PDB entry 8WLP | electron microscopy, 3.80 A resolution | chains r and w of the 53 polymer chains in the assembly

# Chain r (and w)
Molecule: Flagellar basal-body rod protein FlgG
From: Salmonella enterica subsp. enterica serovar Typhimurium str. LT2
Notes: chain w of this document is another copy of the same molecule, construct and numbering; everything in this record applies to it too
UniProt: P0A1J3 (FLGG_SALTY); numbering as in UniProt (aligned over 1-260)
Amino-acid sequence (260 residues; each row starts with the number of its first residue):
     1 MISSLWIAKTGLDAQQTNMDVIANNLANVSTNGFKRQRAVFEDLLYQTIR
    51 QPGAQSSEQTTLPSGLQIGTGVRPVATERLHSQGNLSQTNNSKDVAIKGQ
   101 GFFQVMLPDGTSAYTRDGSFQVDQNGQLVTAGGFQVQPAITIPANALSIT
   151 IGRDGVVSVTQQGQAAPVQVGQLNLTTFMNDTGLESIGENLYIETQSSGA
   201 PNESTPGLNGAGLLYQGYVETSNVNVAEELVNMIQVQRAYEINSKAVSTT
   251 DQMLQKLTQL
Not modelled in the structure: 1-2, 56-59 (chain w: 1-2, 50-64)

# Interface between chain r and chain w
Pairs across the interface (68; chain r residue first):
  Gln16(r) - Ser4(w)
  Gln16(r) - Met253(w)
  Thr17(r) - Ile68(w)
  Met19(r) - Ser4(w)
  Met19(r) - Thr249(w)
  Met19(r) - Thr250(w)
  Asp20(r) - Ser4(w)
  Asp20(r) - Ile7(w)
  Ala23(r) - Ser4(w)
  Ala23(r) - Ile7(w)
  Asn24(r) - Ile7(w)
  Asn24(r) - Tyr46(w)  hydrogen bond
  Asn24(r) - Gly69(w)
  Leu26(r) - Ile242(w)  hydrophobic
  Leu26(r) - Asn243(w)
  Ala27(r) - Ile7(w)
  Ala27(r) - Val72(w)
  Asn28(r) - Asp43(w)
  Asn28(r) - Gly71(w)
  Asn28(r) - Val72(w)
  Val29(r) - Gln235(w)
  Ser30(r) - Phe41(w)
  Thr31(r) - Phe41(w)
  Asn32(r) - Arg38(w)
  Phe34(r) - Tyr46(w)
  Gln37(r) - Gln67(w)
  Pro74(r) - Leu66(w)
  Thr77(r) - Gln67(w)
  Gln88(r) - Glu228(w)
  Asn90(r) - Leu80(w)
  Asn91(r) - Glu78(w)
  Asn91(r) - Leu80(w)
  Asp94(r) - Arg38(w)  salt bridge
  Ser119(r) - Arg38(w)
  Ser119(r) - Glu78(w)
  Gln121(r) - Glu78(w)
  Val122(r) - Asn180(w)  hydrogen bond (backbone-side chain)
  Asp123(r) - Met179(w)
  Asp123(r) - Asn180(w)
  Gln124(r) - Met179(w)
  Gln124(r) - Gln196(w)
  Gln124(r) - Ser197(w)
  Asn125(r) - Met179(w)
  Gly126(r) - Met179(w)  hydrogen bond (backbone-side chain)
  Ala131(r) - Val75(w)
  Asn145(r) - Asn209(w)
  Asn145(r) - Gly210(w)
  Ala146(r) - Gln100(w)
  Leu147(r) - Gln100(w)  hydrogen bond (backbone-side chain)
  Gln162(r) - Gly207(w)
  Glu185(r) - Gln67(w)
  Ile187(r) - Leu45(w)
  Gly188(r) - Asp43(w)
  Gly188(r) - Leu44(w)
  Gly188(r) - Tyr46(w)
  Glu189(r) - Glu42(w)
  Glu189(r) - Asp43(w)
  Asn190(r) - Phe41(w)
  Asn190(r) - Glu42(w)
  Asn190(r) - Asp43(w)
  Val226(r) - Ile242(w)  hydrophobic
  Leu230(r) - Ile242(w)  hydrophobic
  Met233(r) - Ala246(w)  hydrophobic
  Gln237(r) - Thr249(w)
  Gln237(r) - Gln252(w)  hydrogen bond
  Tyr240(r) - Met253(w)
  Tyr240(r) - Leu257(w)
  Val247(r) - Leu260(w)  hydrophobic
Also at the interface, not in a pair above, chain r (54 interface residues in all): Val21, Val75, Ala76, Thr89, Phe120, Ile142, Ser186, Val236, Glu241, Ser244
Also at the interface, not in a pair above, chain w (46 interface residues in all): Ser3, Gly11, Gln15, Val40, Arg73, Thr182, Ala239, Lys245, Lys256

# Summary
Chain r and chain w form an interface of 54 and 46 residues respectively, with 5 hydrogen bonds and 1 salt
bridge. Polar contacts include Asp94(r)-Arg38(w), Asn24(r)-Tyr46(w) and Val122(r)-Asn180(w).
Both chains are Flagellar basal-body rod protein FlgG (Salmonella enterica subsp. enterica serovar Typhimurium
str. LT2). Entry 8WLP (Cryo-EM structure of the distal rod-hook within the flagellar motor-hook complex in the
CCW state) was determined by electron microscopy (same publication as 8WHT, 8WIW, 8WK3, 8WK4, 8WKI, 8WKK and
11 further entries).
